Entry 6NQB (electron microscopy, 3.80 A resolution); this record covers chains A and D of the 16 polymer chains in the assembly.

# Chain A
Molecule: 16S ribosomal RNA
Source organism: Escherichia coli
Sequence (1542 nucleotides; numbered 1 to 1542; the number before each row is that of its first residue):
     1 AAAUUGAAGAGUUUGAUCAUGGCUCAGAUUGAACGCUGGCGGCAGGCCUA
    51 ACACAUGCAAGUCGAACGGUAACAGGAAGAAGCUUGCUUCUUUGCUGACG
   101 AGUGGCGGACGGGUGAGUAAUGUCUGGGAAACUGCCUGAUGGAGGGGGAU
   151 AACUACUGGAAACGGUAGCUAAUACCGCAUAACGUCGCAAGACCAAAGAG
   201 GGGGACCUUCGGGCCUCUUGCCAUCGGAUGUGCCCAGAUGGGAUUAGCUA
   251 GUAGGUGGGGUAACGGCUCACCUAGGCGACGAUCCCUAGCUGGUCUGAGA
   301 GGAUGACCAGCCACACUGGAACUGAGACACGGUCCAGACUCCUACGGGAG
   351 GCAGCAGUGGGGAAUAUUGCACAAUGGGCGCAAGCCUGAUGCAGCCAUGC
   401 CGCGUGUAUGAAGAAGGCCUUCGGGUUGUAAAGUACUUUCAGCGGGGAGG
   451 AAGGGAGUAAAGUUAAUACCUUUGCUCAUUGACGUUACCCGCAGAAGAAG
   501 CACCGGCUAACUCCGUGCCAGCAGCCGCGGUAAUACGGAGGGUGCAAGCG
   551 UUAAUCGGAAUUACUGGGCGUAAAGCGCACGCAGGCGGUUUGUUAAGUCA
   601 GAUGUGAAAUCCCCGGGCUCAACCUGGGAACUGCAUCUGAUACUGGCAAG
   651 CUUGAGUCUCGUAGAGGGGGGUAGAAUUCCAGGUGUAGCGGUGAAAUGCG
   701 UAGAGAUCUGGAGGAAUACCGGUGGCGAAGGCGGCCCCCUGGACGAAGAC
   751 UGACGCUCAGGUGCGAAAGCGUGGGGAGCAAACAGGAUUAGAUACCCUGG
   801 UAGUCCACGCCGUAAACGAUGUCGACUUGGAGGUUGUGCCCUUGAGGCGU
   851 GGCUUCCGGAGCUAACGCGUUAAGUCGACCGCCUGGGGAGUACGGCCGCA
   901 AGGUUAAAACUCAAAUGAAUUGACGGGGGCCCGCACAAGCGGUGGAGCAU
   951 GUGGUUUAAUUCGAUGCAACGCGAAGAACCUUACCUGGUCUUGACAUCCA
  1001 CGGAAGUUUUCAGAGAUGAGAAUGUGCCUUCGGGAACCGUGAGACAGGUG
  1051 CUGCAUGGCUGUCGUCAGCUCGUGUUGUGAAAUGUUGGGUUAAGUCCCGC
  1101 AACGAGCGCAACCCUUAUCCUUUGUUGCCAGCGGUCCGGCCGGGAACUCA
  1151 AAGGAGACUGCCAGUGAUAAACUGGAGGAAGGUGGGGAUGACGUCAAGUC
  1201 AUCAUGGCCCUUACGACCAGGGCUACACACGUGCUACAAUGGCGCAUACA
  1251 AAGAGAAGCGACCUCGCGAGAGCAAGCGGACCUCAUAAAGUGCGUCGUAG
  1301 UCCGGAUUGGAGUCUGCAACUCGACUCCAUGAAGUCGGAAUCGCUAGUAA
  1351 UCGUGGAUCAGAAUGCCACGGUGAAUACGUUCCCGGGCCUUGUACACACC
  1401 GCCCGUCACACCAUGGGAGUGGGUUGCAAAAGAAGUAGGUAGCUUAACCU
  1451 UCGGGAGGGCGCUUACCACUUUGUGAUUCAUGACUGGGGUGAAGUCGUAA
  1501 CAAGGUAACCGUAGGGGAACCUGCGGUUGGAUCACCUCCUUA
Disordered / not traced: 1-4, 681-711, 781-800, 1397-1542

# Chain D
Molecule: 30S ribosomal protein S4
Source organism: Escherichia coli
Reference sequence: L3PZ69 (L3PZ69_ECOLX); residues 1-205 here correspond to UniProt positions 2-206 (UniProt number = residue number + 1)
Chain sequence (205 residues; numbered 1 to 205; the number before each row is that of its first residue):
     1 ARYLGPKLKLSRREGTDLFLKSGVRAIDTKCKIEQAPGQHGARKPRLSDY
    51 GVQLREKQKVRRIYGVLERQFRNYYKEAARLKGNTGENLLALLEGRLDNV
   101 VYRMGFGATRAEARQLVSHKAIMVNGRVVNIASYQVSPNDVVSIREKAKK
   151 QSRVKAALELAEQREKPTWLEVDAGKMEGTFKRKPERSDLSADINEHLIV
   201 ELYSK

# How chain A and chain D interact
Contacting residue pairs - 97 pairs, chain A then chain D:
  A8(A) with Gln53(D), base contact; Glu201(D), hydrogen bond to the base; Ser204(D), base contact; Lys205(D), phosphate contact
  G402(A) with Gln70(D), phosphate contact; Asn73(D), phosphate contact
  C403(A) with Gln70(D), phosphate contact; Ile131(D), phosphate contact; Ala132(D), hydrogen bond to the phosphate
  G404(A) with Ala1(D), hydrogen bond to the base; Arg2(D), phosphate contact; Arg114(D), salt bridge to the phosphate; Ser118(D), hydrogen bond to the phosphate
  U405(A) with Ala1(D), hydrogen bond to the base; Arg2(D), salt bridge to the phosphate
  G406(A) with Arg2(D), hydrogen bond to the sugar; Gln115(D), hydrogen bond to the base
  U407(A) with Leu4(D), phosphate contact; Lys7(D), salt bridge to the phosphate; Thr109(D), phosphate contact; Glu112(D), sugar contact; Gln115(D), sugar contact; Arg153(D), sugar contact
  A408(A) with Lys7(D), phosphate contact; Leu20(D), phosphate contact; Thr109(D), phosphate contact; Arg153(D), hydrogen bond to the sugar
  U409(A) with Lys21(D), phosphate contact; Ser22(D), phosphate contact
  G410(A) with Val24(D), phosphate contact; Arg25(D), salt bridge to the phosphate
  A411(A) with Arg25(D), salt bridge to the phosphate
  G413(A) with Lys32(D), base contact
  G417(A) with Gln39(D), base contact
  C418(A) with Gln39(D), base contact
  G425(A) with Gln39(D), base contact
  U426(A) with Gly38(D), phosphate contact; Gln39(D), sugar contact
  U427(A) with Arg12(D), salt bridge to the phosphate; Ala36(D), phosphate contact; Gly38(D), phosphate contact
  G428(A) with Pro6(D), phosphate contact; Lys9(D), phosphate contact; Arg12(D), hydrogen bond to the phosphate
  U429(A) with Lys9(D), phosphate contact; Arg12(D), salt bridge to the phosphate; Lys21(D), hydrogen bond to the sugar; Cys31(D), phosphate contact
  A430(A) with Pro6(D), phosphate contact; Lys7(D), hydrogen bond to the phosphate; Leu8(D), hydrogen bond to the phosphate; Lys21(D), salt bridge to the phosphate
  C436(A) with Gln151(D), sugar contact; Ser152(D), sugar contact
  U437(A) with Gln115(D), hydrogen bond to the base; His119(D), sugar contact; Gln151(D), sugar contact
  U438(A) with His119(D), hydrogen bond to the sugar
  U439(A) with Ser118(D), sugar contact; Lys120(D), phosphate contact
  C440(A) with Lys120(D), salt bridge to the phosphate
  C489(A) with Lys120(D), salt bridge to the phosphate
  C490(A) with Arg145(D), salt bridge to the phosphate; Lys147(D), phosphate contact
  G491(A) with Lys147(D), salt bridge to the phosphate
  A509(A) with Tyr50(D), sugar contact; Arg55(D), sugar contact
  C511(A) with His40(D), base contact
  U512(A) with His40(D), hydrogen bond to the sugar
  G540(A) with Gln39(D), sugar contact; His40(D), base contact
  G541(A) with Gly38(D), sugar contact; Gln39(D), hydrogen bond to the sugar
  G542(A) with Lys9(D), salt bridge to the phosphate; Arg13(D), hydrogen bond to the phosphate; Pro37(D), sugar contact; Gly38(D), sugar contact
  U543(A) with Arg13(D), salt bridge to the phosphate
  G544(A) with Arg55(D), salt bridge to the phosphate; Gln58(D), hydrogen bond to the phosphate; Arg62(D), salt bridge to the phosphate
  C545(A) with Gln58(D), hydrogen bond to the phosphate; Arg61(D), salt bridge to the phosphate; Glu68(D), phosphate contact
  A546(A) with Leu67(D), phosphate contact; Glu68(D), hydrogen bond to the phosphate; Arg69(D), hydrogen bond to the phosphate
  A547(A) with Ala1(D), phosphate contact; Leu67(D), phosphate contact
  C613(A) with Arg80(D), salt bridge to the phosphate
  U619(A) with Val128(D), base contact; Val129(D), base contact; Asn130(D), hydrogen bond to the base; Ile131(D), base contact
  C620(A) with Ile131(D), base contact; Ser133(D), sugar contact; Tyr134(D), sugar contact
Other interface residues (no listed pair), chain A (47 interface residues in all): A28, C401, A495, A499, A510
Other interface residues (no listed pair), chain D (63 interface residues in all): Gly5, Lys30, Ser48, Leu54, Lys57, Arg72, Ala111, Leu202

# In short
47 residues of chain A and 63 residues of chain D are in contact; the contacts include 22 hydrogen bonds and
18 salt bridges. Polar contacts include A8(A)-Glu201(D), G404(A)-Ala1(D) and U405(A)-Ala1(D).
Here chain A is 16S ribosomal RNA and chain D is 30S ribosomal protein S4, both from Escherichia coli. Entry
6NQB (Role of Era in Assembly and Homeostasis of the Ribosomal Small Subunit) was determined by electron
microscopy.
